5OF3 - chains A and C of the 6 polymer chains in the assembly; structure by X-ray diffraction, 2.91 A resolution.

Chain A:
Protein: DNA primase small subunit PriS
From: Sulfolobus solfataricus (strain ATCC 35092 / DSM 1617 / JCM 11322 / P2)
Notes: EC 2.7.7.-
Reference sequence: Q97Z83 (PRIS_SULSO); numbering as in UniProt (aligned over 1-330)
Chain sequence (330 residues; row label = number of the first residue in the row):
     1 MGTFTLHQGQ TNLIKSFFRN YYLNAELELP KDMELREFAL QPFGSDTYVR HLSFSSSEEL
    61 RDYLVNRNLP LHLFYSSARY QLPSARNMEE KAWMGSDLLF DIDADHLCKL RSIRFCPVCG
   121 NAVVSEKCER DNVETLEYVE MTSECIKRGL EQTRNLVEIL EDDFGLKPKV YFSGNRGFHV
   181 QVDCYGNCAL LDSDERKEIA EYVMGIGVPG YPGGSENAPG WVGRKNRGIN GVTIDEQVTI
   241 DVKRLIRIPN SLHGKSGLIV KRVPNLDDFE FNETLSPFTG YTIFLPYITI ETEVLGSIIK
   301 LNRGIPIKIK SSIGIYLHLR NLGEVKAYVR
Unresolved in the structure: 1-10, 330
Swiss-Prot annotation at these positions:
  - active site: D101, D103, D235
  - binding site (Zn(2+)): C116, C119, C128, D131
Bound ions: Mn2+: D101, D103 (together with AMP-CPP); Zn2+: C116, C119, C128, D131
Residues lining bound ligands:
  - AMP-CPP (APC; diphosphomethylphosphonic acid adenosyl ester), molecule 1: Y48, F74, D101, D103, S173, N175, R176, G177, H179, V238, R244, L245, I246, R247, H253
  - AMP-CPP (APC), molecule 2: L82, E89, E90, A92
What the authors report for this chain:
  - binding site for AMP-CPP: L245, R247

Chain C:
Protein: Uncharacterized protein
From: Sulfolobus solfataricus (strain ATCC 35092 / DSM 1617 / JCM 11322 / P2)
Reference sequence: Q97ZS7 (Q97ZS7_SULSO); residue numbers follow UniProt; this construct covers 1-154
Chain sequence (154 residues; numbered 1 to 154; the number before each row is that of its first residue):
     1 MSQEKKAKKI ILHYPDDTPA GYIEYAEGSS SIYDNEGNFL FKVEGKFPPQ PKKSSDYSWI
    61 EKVLEMGLQD SRKRFILYVA SRYLVNVKGV NEDEALQTLK EFYYKLQSGK VYESWLKSVI
   121 NGVKKKGLLP WSLKRIEERD KEMYNEIIRV LKNS
Unresolved in the structure: 1-47
Bound ions: Mn2+: D70 (together with AMP-CPP)
Residues lining bound ligands: AMP-CPP (APC; diphosphomethylphosphonic acid adenosyl ester): Q69, D70, S71, R72, K73, R74, L77, Y78, Y103, W115
What the authors report for this chain:
  - binding site for AMP-CPP: D70, R72 to R74
  - contacts within the chain: R72-Y103, R74-D140
  - Mn2+ coordination: D70
  - mutagenesis - D70A, R74A: decreased catalytic activity on mixed-sequence DNA template
  - mutagenesis - R72A: abolished catalytic activity on mixed-sequence DNA template
  - mutagenesis - R72A: abolished binding to ATP

Interface between chain A and chain C:
Pairs across the interface (16):
  L35(A) - Y112(C)
  Q81(A) - K73(C)
  Q81(A) - V111(C)
  Q81(A) - Y112(C)  hydrogen bond (side chain-backbone)
  Q81(A) - W115(C)
  E89(A) - L77(C)
  A92(A) - W115(C)
  W93(A) - W115(C)
  W93(A) - S118(C)  hydrogen bond (backbone-side chain)
  M94(A) - Y112(C)  hydrophobic
  M94(A) - S114(C)
  M94(A) - W115(C)
  L190(A) - S114(C)
  L190(A) - K117(C)
  L190(A) - S118(C)
  D192(A) - K125(C)
Interface residues without a listed pair, chain A (10 interface residues in all): E34, N187
Interface residues without a listed pair, chain C (11 interface residues in all): Y78, N121

Overview:
Chain A and chain C form an interface of 10 and 11 residues respectively; the contacts include 2 hydrogen
bonds. Among the polar pairs are Q81(A)-Y112(C) and W93(A)-S118(C). The paper reports a binding site for
AMP-CPP at L245(A), R247(A) and D70(C) among others; D70A and R74A of chain C reduce catalytic activity on
mixed-sequence DNA template.
Chain A is DNA primase small subunit PriS and chain C is Uncharacterized protein, both from Sulfolobus
solfataricus (strain ATCC 35092 / DSM 1617 / JCM 11322 / P2); the structure, Crystal structure of the
heterotrimeric PriSLX primase from S. solfataricus, was determined by X-ray diffraction, deposited together
with 5OFN.
